Entry 2OCF (X-ray diffraction, 2.95 A resolution); this record covers chains A and D.

# Chain A
Molecule: Estrogen receptor
Source organism: Homo sapiens
Notes: fragment: Ligand Binding Domain, Residues 298-595
Reference sequence: P03372 (ESR1_HUMAN); residues 298-595 here = UniProt positions 298-595
Sequence (298 residues; numbered 298 to 595; the number before each row is that of its first residue):
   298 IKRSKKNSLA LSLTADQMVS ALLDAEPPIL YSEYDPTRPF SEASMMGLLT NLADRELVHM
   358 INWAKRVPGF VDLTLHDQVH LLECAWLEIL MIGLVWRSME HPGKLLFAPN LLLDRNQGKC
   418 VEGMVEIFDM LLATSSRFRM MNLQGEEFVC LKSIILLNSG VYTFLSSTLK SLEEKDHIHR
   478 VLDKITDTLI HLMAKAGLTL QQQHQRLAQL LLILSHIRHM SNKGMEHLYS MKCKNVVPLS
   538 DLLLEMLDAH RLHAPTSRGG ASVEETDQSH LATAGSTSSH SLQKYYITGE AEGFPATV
Unresolved in the structure: 298-304, 461-471, 549-595
Sequence notes: modified residue (381, 417); engineered mutation Ser537 (Tyr in P03372)
Modified positions: Cys381 (s,s-(2-hydroxyethyl)thiocysteine; CME); Cys417 (s,s-(2-hydroxyethyl)thiocysteine; CME)
Residues lining bound ligands: estradiol (EST): Met343, Leu346, Leu349, Ala350, Glu353, Leu384, Leu387, Met388, Leu391, Arg394, Phe404, Met421, Ile424, Leu428, Gly521, His524, Leu525

# Chain D
Molecule: Fibronectin
Source organism: Homo sapiens
Notes: fragment: E2#23 FN3 MONOBODY, Fibronectin type III Domain 10, Residues 1447-1540
Reference sequence: P02751 (FINC_HUMAN); residues 1-94 here correspond to UniProt positions 1447-1540 (UniProt number = residue number + 1446)
Sequence (121 residues; row label = number of the first residue in the row; numbers below 1 keep their minus sign (Met-26 is residue -26)):
   -26 MKHHHHHHSS DYKDDDDKGE NLYFQGSVSD VPTKLEVVAA TPTSLLISWD APAVTVRYYR
    34 ITYGETGGNS PVQEFTVPGS KSTATISGLK PGVDYTITVY AVTGLRLMLA GSKPISINYR
    94 T
Unresolved in the structure: -26 to 1
Sequence notes: insertion (-26); expression tag (-25 to 0); engineered mutation Thr6 (Arg1452 in P02751), Lys7 (Asp1453 in P02751), Leu78 (Arg1524 in P02751), Arg79 (Gly1525 in P02751), Leu80 (Asp1526 in P02751), Met81 (Ser1527 in P02751), Leu82 (Pro1528 in P02751), Gly84 (Ser1530 in P02751)

# Interface between chain A and chain D
Residue-residue contacts (37):
  Ile326(A) - Pro44(D)
  Ile326(A) - Val45(D)  hydrogen bond (backbone-backbone)
  Leu327(A) - Glu47(D)
  Tyr328(A) - Pro44(D)
  Tyr328(A) - Val45(D)
  Tyr328(A) - Gln46(D)
  Glu330(A) - Glu47(D)
  Asp351(A) - Tyr31(D)  hydrogen bond
  Asp351(A) - Arg33(D)  salt bridge
  Arg352(A) - Arg33(D)
  Arg352(A) - Glu47(D)  hydrogen bond (side chain-backbone)
  Val355(A) - Arg33(D)
  Val355(A) - Val75(D)  hydrophobic
  His356(A) - Glu47(D)  salt bridge
  His356(A) - Tyr73(D)
  Ile358(A) - Met81(D)  hydrophobic
  Ile358(A) - Leu82(D)  hydrophobic
  Asn359(A) - Tyr73(D)
  Lys362(A) - Met81(D)  hydrogen bond (side chain-backbone)
  Lys362(A) - Leu82(D)  hydrogen bond (side chain-backbone)
  Lys362(A) - Gly84(D)  hydrogen bond (side chain-backbone)
  Arg363(A) - Lys86(D)
  Leu372(A) - Arg79(D)
  Leu372(A) - Leu82(D)  hydrophobic
  Leu372(A) - Ala83(D)  hydrophobic
  Gln375(A) - Leu82(D)
  Val376(A) - Leu78(D)  hydrophobic
  Val376(A) - Leu82(D)
  Leu379(A) - Leu82(D)  hydrophobic
  Glu380(A) - Leu78(D)
  Pro406(A) - Pro44(D)  hydrophobic
  Ser537(A) - Tyr31(D)
  Asp538(A) - Arg30(D)  salt bridge
  Glu542(A) - Thr76(D)
  Glu542(A) - Gly77(D)
  Glu542(A) - Leu78(D)  hydrogen bond (side chain-backbone)
  Met543(A) - Leu78(D)  hydrophobic
Other interface residues (no listed pair), chain A (24 interface residues in all): Phe367, Leu539
Other interface residues (no listed pair), chain D (20 interface residues in all): Thr35, Pro87

# In short
24 residues of chain A and 20 residues of chain D are in contact; the contacts include 7 hydrogen bonds and 3
salt bridges. Among the polar pairs are Asp351(A)-Arg33(D), His356(A)-Glu47(D) and Asp538(A)-Arg30(D). Ligands
of chain A: estradiol.
Here chain A is Estrogen receptor and chain D is Fibronectin, both from Homo sapiens. Entry 2OCF (Human
estrogen receptor alpha ligand-binding domain in complex with estradiol and the E2#23 FN3 monobody) was
determined by X-ray diffraction.
